PDB entry 9F67 | electron microscopy, 2.80 A resolution | chains 3 and 1 of the 4 polymer chains in the assembly

== Chain 3 ==
Name: Nuclear cap binding complex subunit CBP30
Source organism: Trypanosoma brucei brucei
UniProtKB: Q387Z0 (Q387Z0_TRYB2); residues 1-270 here = UniProt positions 1-270
Amino-acid sequence (270 residues; row label = number of the first residue in the row):
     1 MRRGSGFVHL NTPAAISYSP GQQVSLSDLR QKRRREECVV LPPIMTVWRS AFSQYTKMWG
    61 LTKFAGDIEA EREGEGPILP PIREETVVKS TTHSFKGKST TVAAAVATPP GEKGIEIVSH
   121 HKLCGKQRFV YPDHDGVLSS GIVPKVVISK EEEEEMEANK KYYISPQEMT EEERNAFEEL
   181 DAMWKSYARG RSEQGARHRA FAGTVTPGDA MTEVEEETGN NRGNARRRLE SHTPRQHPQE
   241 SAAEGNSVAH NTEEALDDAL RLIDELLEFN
Unresolved in the structure: 1-24, 84-270

== Chain 1 ==
Name: Nuclear cap binding complex subunit CBP110
Source organism: Trypanosoma brucei brucei
UniProtKB: Q38BU6 (Q38BU6_TRYB2); residues 1-1004 here = UniProt positions 1-1004
Amino-acid sequence (1019 residues; numbered -14 to 1004; the number before each row is that of its first residue; numbers below 1 keep their minus sign (His-14 is residue -14)):
   -14 HHHHHHHHPP SGADPMYAMP GNSGDLQCDD GKKRHIPPLS LLLSGYGSSE GRELDTSYTP
    46 KQWLWFLYVT SWARPFFTYA SSGGASEATE GSSDNRSGSA YWGRLSFDEL LKLSGSPIPP
   106 AMVSLWMGLC MPTDDVVQEL RIMTEGKAEG RQRIYPFLPR VAESTFGRAL RSLAVRQHIS
   166 SWMPSHAGDV CAALDVLVRD TLEVIQNSAD VRKTARVRCE ERDASGEEAL EGAFRSMLSA
   226 STTAPKVVEA TTYRPLFDVK ASIPEGGTAQ VLIRVANAAR LFAALSVEAF GRVKSECAVL
   286 LLAHINQRDA PEHVDARAYG VVTGVVEYAM AYRYCRDDGT GRCPLTCAAL LLHRLVELQG
   346 IVEKDTAAGD RCMGMAVSAS RFANMTVACI QELLFCVVAG DTVRWHREHQ PDGVSVCPTA
   406 ARTLTLHETD CLLQVFIPAL LQQVGFEWPW SESLRHAKML DRARTQHIVM EDGVRLDSRS
   466 VFEELLVSVA RRTYGLRLRA ILPQSFDVIA ENIFVSIHDV PNEGKSSGGN PEKVADNSSS
   526 RFALPLYYRT AGEVLLEYFD RCGPSGITAE ETERVLRRAT DVQPMVVQLQ ALGGDTNGGI
   586 TDCVSYCGEL SRTVYFSARE KERLLQRYRC EVLLASLVVY TQLRTVSVVQ QLTRQLAPLF
   646 EQLLLPLAHE RTLSRCPVIA SRKGDGVDDN GTPLVDLTPE FKMLVDEIHY EFYPLEWVPE
   706 AVDAHIRQEC GVREKEGAPY HEGGNGPPCF AQYSLFAAIA HQFGLVLEGN PRGFRGGDGS
   766 SSEVRTKAYR FFTLMLLNNL GDAVSSSCEL DGAAALAATR RVKDCQDGSE NCKQRQAAVR
   826 QRGGASFHSV VSACDVVVTM TQCLLPAHLS SHPRMATTGS MSNEWMRRVG EWTRSAYSKY
   886 TAYQQQVHGL DLPVPLISLY NSLTFDSVPL ARETIRAVRS RLLEKMSVVT ASPPGDVETA
   946 GKQLLEQHLS SLTVTLTAVG LLPLCVRGGS HVPCATQLLW ASPFFSHELL HCGRYEVSV
Unresolved in the structure: -14 to 40, 64-85, 128-138, 168-176, 194-211, 226-239, 351-361, 500-523, 578-598, 666-678, 715-731, 793-828, 860-864, 894-897, 969-976, 1001-1004
Sequence notes: expression tag (-14 to 0)

== Interface between chain 3 and chain 1 ==
Residue-residue contacts (63):
  Arg35(3) - Tyr479(1)  hydrogen bond (backbone-side chain)
  Glu36(3) - Tyr479(1)
  Glu36(3) - Leu481(1)
  Glu36(3) - Ala485(1)
  Val39(3) - Tyr479(1)
  Leu41(3) - Glu432(1)
  Ile44(3) - His338(1)
  Ile44(3) - Glu342(1)
  Met45(3) - Val429(1)
  Val47(3) - Val341(1)  hydrophobic
  Val47(3) - Ala364(1)  hydrophobic
  Val47(3) - Ser365(1)
  Trp48(3) - His338(1)
  Trp48(3) - Val341(1)  hydrophobic
  Trp48(3) - Ala368(1)  hydrophobic
  Trp48(3) - Val429(1)  hydrophobic
  Arg49(3) - Glu432(1)  salt bridge
  Ala51(3) - Ser365(1)
  Ala51(3) - Ala368(1)  hydrophobic
  Ala51(3) - Asn369(1)
  Phe52(3) - Val372(1)  hydrophobic
  Phe52(3) - Glu432(1)
  Phe52(3) - Trp433(1)  hydrophobic
  Phe52(3) - Pro434(1)
  Gln54(3) - Ser365(1)
  Gln54(3) - Asn369(1)
  Tyr55(3) - Asn369(1)
  Tyr55(3) - Ala373(1)  hydrophobic
  Tyr55(3) - Gln376(1)
  Tyr55(3) - His391(1)  hydrogen bond
  Thr56(3) - Pro434(1)
  Thr56(3) - Glu437(1)  hydrogen bond
  Met58(3) - Asn369(1)
  Met58(3) - Pro396(1)  hydrophobic
  Trp59(3) - Asn369(1)
  Trp59(3) - Ala373(1)  hydrophobic
  Trp59(3) - Trp390(1)
  Trp59(3) - His391(1)
  Trp59(3) - His394(1)
  Trp59(3) - Cys402(1)
  Gly60(3) - His441(1)
  Leu61(3) - Trp390(1)  hydrophobic
  Leu61(3) - Glu437(1)
  Leu61(3) - His441(1)
  Thr62(3) - Glu437(1)
  Thr62(3) - Arg440(1)  hydrogen bond
  Thr62(3) - His441(1)
  Lys63(3) - Ser436(1)
  Lys63(3) - Glu437(1)
  Lys63(3) - Arg440(1)
  Phe64(3) - Ser436(1)
  Phe64(3) - Arg440(1)
  Phe64(3) - Lys443(1)
  Phe64(3) - Ser490(1)
  Gly66(3) - Gln489(1)  hydrogen bond (backbone-side chain)
  Asp67(3) - Ser436(1)
  Asp67(3) - Pro488(1)
  Asp67(3) - Gln489(1)  hydrogen bond (side chain-backbone)
  Asp67(3) - Ser490(1)  hydrogen bond (side chain-backbone)
  Gly76(3) - Ala485(1)
  Pro77(3) - Ala485(1)
  Ile78(3) - Glu432(1)
  Leu79(3) - Arg482(1)
Other interface residues (no listed pair), chain 3 (29 interface residues in all): Ser50, Arg83
Other interface residues (no listed pair), chain 1 (40 interface residues in all): Lys349, Thr371, Phe380, Val401, Pro403, Leu425, Gln428, Leu439, Ile486
From the paper, about this interface:
  - specific contacts: Arg35(3)-Tyr479(1)
  - interface residues, chain 3: Pro43(3), Trp48(3), Phe52(3), Tyr55(3), Trp59(3)

== Summary ==
29 residues of chain 3 face 40 of chain 1 across their interface, with 7 hydrogen bonds and 1 salt bridge.
Polar pairs include Arg49(3)-Glu432(1), Arg35(3)-Tyr479(1) and Tyr55(3)-His391(1). The paper describes a
contact between Arg35(3) and Tyr479(1). From the paper: interface residues Pro43(3), Trp48(3) and Phe52(3)
among others.
Chain 3 is Nuclear cap binding complex subunit CBP30 and chain 1 is Nuclear cap binding complex subunit
CBP110, both from Trypanosoma brucei brucei; the structure, Trypanosoma brucei nuclear cap-binding complex
(CBC) bound to cap4, was determined by electron microscopy (same publication as 9F3F).
